PDB entry 5A3B | X-ray diffraction, 1.90 A resolution | chain A

[Chain A]
Molecule: SIR2 family protein
Source organism: Streptococcus pyogenes
Notes: EC 2.4.2.30
UniProt: Q1JGN6 (Q1JGN6_STRPD); numbering as in UniProt (aligned over 1-293)
Sequence (303 residues; row label = number of the first residue in the row; numbers below 1 keep their minus sign (Met-9 is residue -9)):
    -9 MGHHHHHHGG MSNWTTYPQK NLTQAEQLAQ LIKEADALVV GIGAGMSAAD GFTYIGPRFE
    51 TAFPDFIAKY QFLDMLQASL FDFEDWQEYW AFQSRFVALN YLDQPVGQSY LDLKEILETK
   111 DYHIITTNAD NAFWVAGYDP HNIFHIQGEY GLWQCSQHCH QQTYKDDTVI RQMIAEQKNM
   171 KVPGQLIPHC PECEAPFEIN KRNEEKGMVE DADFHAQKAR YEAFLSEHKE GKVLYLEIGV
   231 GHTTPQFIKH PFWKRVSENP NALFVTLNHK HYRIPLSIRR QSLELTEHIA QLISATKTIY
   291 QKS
Unresolved in the structure: -9 to 2, 7-10, 293
Construct notes: expression tag (-9 to 0)
Bound ions: Zn2+: Cys145, Cys149, Cys180, Cys183
Small-molecule neighbours:
  - alanine (ALA): Pro235, Gln236, His240, Lys244
  - adenosine-5-diphosphoribose (APR): Gly33, Ala34, Gly35, Ala38, Ala39, Leu66, Thr117, Asn118, Gln137, Gly229, Val230, Gly231, His232, Thr233, Thr234, Leu257, Asn258, His259, Lys260, Tyr262, Glu277, His278, Ile279
  - glycine (GLY): Phe71, Asp72, Phe73, Glu74, Asp75, Trp76, Tyr79
What the authors report for this chain:
  - binding site for adenosine-5-diphosphoribose: Gly229 to Pro235, Asn258, His259
  - conformationally variable residues (side-chain flip): His259
  - mutagenesis - N118A: abolished catalytic activity on lipoylated GcvH-L
  - mutagenesis - Q137H: abolished catalytic activity

[Summary]
Chain A binds glycine, alanine and adenosine-5-diphosphoribose. Cys145, Cys149, Cys180 and Cys183 form the
Zn2+ site. From the paper: a binding site for adenosine-5-diphosphoribose at Gly229, Asn258 and His259; N118A
abolishes catalytic activity on lipoylated GcvH-L.
Chain A is SIR2 family protein (Streptococcus pyogenes); the structure, Crystal structure of the
ADP-ribosylating sirtuin (SirTM) from Streptococcus pyogenes in complex with ADP-ribose, was determined by
X-ray diffraction together with 5A35, 5A3A and 5A3C from the same study.
